Entry 5WNU (X-ray diffraction, 3.40 A resolution); this record covers chains A and K of the 23 polymer chains in the assembly.

# Chain A
Molecule: 16S Ribosomal RNA rRNA
Source organism: Thermus thermophilus (strain HB8 / ATCC 27634 / DSM 579)
Sequence (1522 nucleotides; each row starts with the number of its first residue; note: 42 numbers in that range are skipped by the numbering (no residue carries them; nothing is unmodelled there); a row labelled like 190A-190L holds insertion residues (190A, then the next letters in order); numbering starts at 0):
     0 UUUGUUGGAG AGUUUGAUCC UGGCUCAGGG UGAACGCUGG CGGCGUGCCU AAGACAUGCA
    60 AGUCGUGCGG G
    73 CCGCGGGGUU UU
    88 ACUCCG
    95 UGGUC
   101 AGCGGCGGAC GGGUGAGUAA CGCGUGGGU
  129A G
   130 ACCUACCCGG AAGAGGGGGA CAACCCGGGG AAACUCGGGC UAAUCCCCCA UGUGGACCCG
   190 C
190A-190L CCCUUGGGGUGU
   191 GUCCAAAGGG CUUU
   216 GCCCGCUUCC GGAUGGGCCC GCGUCCCAUC AGCUAGUUGG UGGGGUAAUG GCCCACCAAG
   276 GCGACGACGG GUAGCCGGUC UGAGAGGAUG GCCGGCCACA GGGGCACUGA GACACGGGCC
   336 CCACUCCUAC GGGAGGCAGC AGUUAGGAAU CUUCCGCAAU GGGCGCAAGC CUGACGGAGC
   396 GACGCCGCUU GGAGGAAGAA GCCCUUCGGG GUGUAAACUC CUGAA
   442 CCCGGGACGA AACCCCCGAC GA
   474 GGGGACUGAC GGUACCGGG
   494 GUAAUAGCGC CGGCCAACUC CGUGCCAGCA GCCGCGGUAA UACGGAGGGC GCGAGCGUUA
   554 CCCGGAUUCA CUGGGCGUAA AGGGCGUGUA GGCGGCCUGG GGCGUCCCAU GUGAAAGACC
   614 ACGGCUCAAC CGUGGGGGAG CGUGGGAUAC GCUCAGGCUA GACGGUGGGA GAGGGUGGUG
   674 GAAUUCCCGG AGUAGCGGUG AAAUGCGCAG AUACCGGGAG GAACGCCGAU GGCGAAGGCA
   734 GCCACCUGGU CCACCCGUGA CGCUGAGGCG CGAAAGCGUG GGGAGCAAAC CGGAUUAGAU
   794 ACCCGGGUAG UCCACGCCCU AAACGAUGCG CGCUAGGUCU CUGGGUCU
   848 CCUGGGGGCC GAAGCUAACG CGUUAAGCGC GCCGCCUGGG GAGUACGGCC GCAAGGCUGA
   908 AACUCAAAGG AAUUGACGGG GGCCCGCACA AGCGGUGGAG CAUGUGGUUU AAUUCGAAGX
   968 AACGCGAAGA ACCUUACCAG GCCUUGACAU GCUAGG
 1003A G
  1004 AACCCGGGUG AAAGCCUGGG GUGCCCC
1030A-1030D GCGA
  1031 GGGGAGCCCU AGCACAGGUG CUGCAUGGCC GUCGUCAGCU CGUGCCGUGA GGUGUUGGGU
  1091 UAAGUCCCGC AACGAGCGCA ACCCCCGCCG UUAGUUGCCA GCGGUUCGGC CGGGCACUCU
  1151 AACGGGACUG CCCGCGAAA
  1171 GCGGGAGGAA GGAGGGGACG ACGUCUGGUC AGCAUGGCCC UUACGGCCUG GGCGACACAC
  1231 GUGCUACAAU GCCCACUACA AAGCGAUGCC ACCCGGCAAC GGGGAGCUAA UCGCAAAAAG
  1291 GUGGGCCCAG UUCGGAUUGG GGUCUGCAAC CCGACCCCAU GAAGCCGGAA UCGCUAGUAA
  1351 UCGCGGAUCA G
 1361A C
  1362 CAUGCCGCGG UGAAUACGUU CCCGGGCCUU GUACACACXG CCXGUXACGC CAUGGGAGCG
  1422 GGCUCUACCC GAAGUCGCCG GG
  1446 AGCCUACGGG
  1459 CAGGCGCCGA GGGUAGGGCC CGUGACUGGG GCGAAGUCGU AACAAGGUAG CUGUACCGGA
  1519 AGGUGCGGCU GGAUCCACUC CUUUCU
Unresolved in the structure: 0-4, 1534-1538
Sequence notes: conflict C1534 (A132811 in 55771382), A1535 (C132812 in 55771382)
Modified / non-standard residues: PSU (pseudouridine-5'-monophosphate) at position 516, 7MG (7N-methyl-8-hydroguanosine-5'-monophosphate) at position 527, M2G (N2-dimethylguanosine-5'-monophosphate) at position 966, 5MC (5-methylcytidine-5'-monophosphate) at position 967, 2MG (2N-methylguanosine-5'-monophosphate) at position 1207, 5MC (5-methylcytidine-5'-monophosphate) at position 1400, 4OC (4n,o2'-methylcytidine-5'-monophosphate) at position 1402, 5MC (5-methylcytidine-5'-monophosphate) at position 1404, 5MC (5-methylcytidine-5'-monophosphate) at position 1407, UR3 (3-methyluridine-5'-monophoshate) at position 1498, MA6 (6N-dimethyladenosine-5'-monophoshate) at position 1518, MA6 (6N-dimethyladenosine-5'-monophoshate) at position 1519, PSU (pseudouridine-5'-monophosphate) at position 1540, PSU (pseudouridine-5'-monophosphate) at position 1541
Bound ions: Mg2+ site 1: U5, G6 (shared with 1 residue of chain D); K+ site 1 near U14 (its only coordinating residue here); Mg2+ site 2 near G15 (its only coordinating residue here); Mg2+ site 3 near G21 (its only coordinating residue here); Mg2+ site 4 near G28 (its only coordinating residue here); Mg2+ site 5 near G38 (its only coordinating residue here); Mg2+ site 6 near A53 (its only coordinating residue here); Mg2+ site 7: G61, U62; Mg2+ site 8: G66, C381; Mg2+ site 9: G69, G70, U98; Mg2+ site 10: U83, C1543; Mg2+ site 11: G107, G324; 14 more K+ sites not listed; 73 more Mg2+ sites not listed
Ligand contacts: B6M ((1R,2S,3S,4R,6R)-4,6-diamino-2-{[3-O-(2,6-diamino-2,6-dideoxy-alpha-L-altropyranosyl)-beta-L-arabinofuranosyl]oxy}-3-hydroxycyclohexyl 2-amino-2-deoxy-alpha-D-allopyranoside): G1405, U1406, 5MC_1407, A1408, C1409, G1489, C1490, G1491, A1492, A1493, G1494, U1495
From the paper describing this entry:
  - conformationally variable residues: A1492
  - binding site for the 3-nt RNA strand: A1492

# Chain K
Protein: 30S ribosomal protein S11
Source organism: Thermus thermophilus (strain HB8 / ATCC 27634 / DSM 579)
Reference sequence: P80376 (RS11_THET8); numbering as in UniProt (aligned over 11-129)
Chain sequence (119 residues; each row starts with the number of its first residue):
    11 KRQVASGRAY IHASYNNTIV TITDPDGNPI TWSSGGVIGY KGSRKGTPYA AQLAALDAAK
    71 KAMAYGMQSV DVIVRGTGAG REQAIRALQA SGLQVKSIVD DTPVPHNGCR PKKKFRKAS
Bound ions: Mg2+: Asn26 (shared with G691(A), U692(A) of chain A)

# Interface between chain A and chain K
Contacting residue pairs - 72 pairs, chain A then chain K:
  G674(A) with His116(K), base contact
  A675(A) with Val114(K), hydrogen bond to the sugar; His116(K), hydrogen bond to the base
  A676(A) with Pro113(K), sugar contact; Pro115(K), sugar contact; Cys119(K), base contact
  U677(A) with Cys119(K), base contact
  G683(A) with Asn38(K), hydrogen bond to the base
  A684(A) with Arg12(K), hydrogen bond to the phosphate; Asn38(K), sugar contact; Pro39(K), hydrogen bond to the sugar
  G685(A) with Arg12(K), salt bridge to the phosphate; Pro39(K), sugar contact; Ile40(K), phosphate contact; Trp42(K), sugar contact
  U686(A) with Trp42(K), hydrogen bond to the sugar
  G688(A) with Ser44(K), phosphate contact; Gly46(K), sugar contact; Val47(K), sugar contact; Lys51(K), salt bridge to the phosphate
  C689(A) with Asn27(K), hydrogen bond to the phosphate; Ser44(K), hydrogen bond to the phosphate; Gly45(K), phosphate contact; Gly46(K), hydrogen bond to the phosphate; Lys55(K), salt bridge to the phosphate
  G690(A) with Asn27(K), hydrogen bond to the phosphate; Lys55(K), base contact
  G691(A) with Asn26(K), hydrogen bond to the phosphate; Lys51(K), base contact; Gly52(K), base contact; Lys55(K), hydrogen bond to the base; Lys124(K), phosphate contact
  U692(A) with Asn26(K), hydrogen bond to the phosphate; Gly52(K), base contact; Ser53(K), base contact; Lys124(K), salt bridge to the phosphate
  A694(A) with Ser53(K), hydrogen bond to the phosphate
  A695(A) with Gly52(K), phosphate contact; Ser53(K), hydrogen bond to the phosphate
  A704(A) with Trp42(K), base contact
  U705(A) with Ile29(K), base contact
  A706(A) with Ile29(K), sugar contact; Thr31(K), hydrogen bond to the sugar; Pro39(K), base contact
  C707(A) with Tyr20(K), phosphate contact; Thr33(K), sugar contact; Gly37(K), hydrogen bond to the sugar; Pro39(K), base contact; Arg85(K), salt bridge to the phosphate
  C708(A) with Tyr20(K), phosphate contact; Asp36(K), hydrogen bond to the sugar; Gly37(K), sugar contact; Arg85(K), salt bridge to the phosphate
  G714(A) with Cys119(K), base contact
  A715(A) with Gly118(K), base contact
  A716(A) with Asn117(K), hydrogen bond to the sugar; Gly118(K), base contact
  C717(A) with His116(K), sugar contact
  G718(A) with His116(K), stacking on the base; Asn117(K), sugar contact
  G778(A) with Cys119(K), sugar contact; Arg120(K), hydrogen bond to the sugar
  C779(A) with Arg120(K), sugar contact; Pro121(K), sugar contact; Lys122(K), salt bridge to the phosphate
  A780(A) with Lys122(K), phosphate contact; Lys123(K), hydrogen bond to the phosphate
  C796(A) with Lys123(K), salt bridge to the phosphate
  C797(A) with Lys124(K), phosphate contact
  G1523(A) with Lys123(K), phosphate contact
  C1524(A) with Arg120(K), salt bridge to the phosphate
  G1525(A) with Arg120(K), salt bridge to the phosphate
Interface residues without a listed pair, chain A (36 interface residues in all): A687, A777, C795
Interface residues without a listed pair, chain K (39 interface residues in all): Arg18, His22, Ser24, Lys71, Tyr75

# Summary
36 residues of chain A and 39 residues of chain K are in contact, with 21 hydrogen bonds, 10 salt bridges and
1 aromatic stacking contact. Among the polar pairs are A675(A)-His116(K), G683(A)-Asn38(K) and
G691(A)-Lys55(K). From the paper: a binding site for the 3-nt RNA strand at A1492(A); conformational
variability at A1492(A).
Here chain A is 16S Ribosomal RNA rRNA and chain K is 30S ribosomal protein S11, both from Thermus
thermophilus (strain HB8 / ATCC 27634 / DSM 579). Entry 5WNU (Crystal Structure of 30S ribosomal subunit from
Thermus thermophilus) was determined by X-ray diffraction (same publication as 5WNP, 5WNQ, 5WNR, 5WNS, 5WNT
and 5WNV).
